PDB entry 1YEW | X-ray diffraction, 2.80 A resolution | chains A and B of the 3 polymer chains in the assembly

== Chain A ==
Molecule: particulate methane monooxygenase, B subunit
From: Methylococcus capsulatus
UniProt: Q49104 (Q49104_METCA); numbering as in UniProt (aligned over 33-414)
Sequence (382 residues; each row starts with the number of its first residue):
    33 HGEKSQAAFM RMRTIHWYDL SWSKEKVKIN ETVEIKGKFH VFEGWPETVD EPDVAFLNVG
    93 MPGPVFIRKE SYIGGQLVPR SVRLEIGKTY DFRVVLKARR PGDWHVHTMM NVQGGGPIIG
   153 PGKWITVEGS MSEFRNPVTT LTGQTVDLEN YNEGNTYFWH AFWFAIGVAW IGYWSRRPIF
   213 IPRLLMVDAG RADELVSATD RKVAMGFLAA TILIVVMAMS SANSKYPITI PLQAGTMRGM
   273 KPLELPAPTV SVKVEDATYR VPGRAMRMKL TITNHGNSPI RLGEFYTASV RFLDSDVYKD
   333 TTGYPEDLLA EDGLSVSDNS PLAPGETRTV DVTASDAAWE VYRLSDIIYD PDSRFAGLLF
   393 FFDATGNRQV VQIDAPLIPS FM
Ion coordination: dinuclear copper ion: His33, His137, His139; Cu ion: His48, His72; Zn2+: Glu57 (shared with 1 residue of chain E)
From the paper describing this entry:
  - Cu ion coordination: His48, His72, Gln404
  - dinuclear copper ion coordination: His33, His137, His139
  - contacts within the chain: His33-Glu35 (hydrogen bond), Glu75-Gln404 (hydrogen bond), His139-Gly152 (backbone contact)
  - self-association interface (contacts with another copy of this molecule): Glu75

== Chain B ==
Molecule: particulate methane monooxygenase, A subunit
From: Methylococcus capsulatus
UniProt: Q607G3 (Q607G3_METCA); residue numbers follow UniProt; this construct covers 1-247
Sequence (247 residues; each row starts with the number of its first residue):
     1 MSAAQSAVRS HAEAVQVSRT IDWMALFVVF FVIVGSYHIH AMLTMGDWDF WSDWKDRRLW
    61 VTVTPIVLVT FPAAVQSYLW ERYRLPWGAT VCVLGLLLGE WINRYFNFWG WTYFPINFVF
   121 PASLVPGAII LDTVLMLSGS YLFTAIVGAM GWGLIFYPGN WPIIAPLHVP VEYNGMLMSI
   181 ADIQGYNYVR TGTPEYIRMV EKGTLRTFGK DVAPVSAFFS AFMSILIYFM WHFIGRWFSN
   241 ERFLQST
Unresolved in the structure: 1-6, 245-247
From the paper describing this entry:
  - Zn2+ coordination: Glu195

== Interface between chain A and chain B ==
Pairs across the interface - 156 pairs, chain A then chain B:
  Asn90(A) - Arg190(B)  hydrogen bond (side chain-backbone)
  Asn90(A) - Thr191(B)
  Val91(A) - Val189(B)
  Gly95(A) - Val189(B)
  Pro96(A) - Phe114(B)  hydrophobic
  Pro96(A) - Tyr188(B)  hydrophobic
  Ile99(A) - Asn187(B)
  Ile99(A) - Tyr188(B)  hydrophobic
  Arg100(A) - Tyr186(B)  hydrogen bond (side chain-backbone)
  Arg100(A) - Asn187(B)  hydrogen bond (backbone-side chain)
  Arg100(A) - Val189(B)
  Lys101(A) - Tyr173(B)  hydrogen bond (backbone-side chain)
  Lys101(A) - Tyr186(B)
  Lys101(A) - Asn187(B)
  Glu102(A) - Asn174(B)
  Glu102(A) - Tyr186(B)
  Ser103(A) - Tyr186(B)  hydrogen bond
  Tyr104(A) - Asn174(B)  hydrogen bond
  Leu109(A) - Tyr173(B)
  Leu109(A) - Asn174(B)
  Leu109(A) - Met176(B)  hydrophobic
  Leu109(A) - Tyr186(B)
  Pro111(A) - Met176(B)
  Pro111(A) - Tyr186(B)  hydrophobic
  Arg112(A) - Met176(B)
  Arg131(A) - Trp109(B)
  Arg131(A) - Tyr113(B)  hydrogen bond (side chain-backbone)
  Arg131(A) - Pro115(B)
  Arg131(A) - Tyr188(B)
  Arg132(A) - Tyr113(B)
  Asn143(A) - Gly192(B)
  Met163(A) - Trp109(B)  hydrophobic
  Asn168(A) - Asn187(B)  hydrogen bond
  Asn168(A) - Tyr188(B)
  Thr171(A) - Val171(B)
  Thr172(A) - Val169(B)
  Thr172(A) - Pro170(B)
  Thr172(A) - Val171(B)
  Thr172(A) - Ile180(B)
  Leu173(A) - Pro170(B)  hydrogen bond (backbone-backbone)
  Leu173(A) - Val171(B)
  Leu173(A) - Glu172(B)
  Leu173(A) - Leu177(B)  hydrophobic
  Leu180(A) - Asn117(B)  hydrogen bond (backbone-side chain)
  Leu180(A) - Ile180(B)  hydrophobic
  Leu180(A) - Ile183(B)  hydrophobic
  Leu180(A) - Asn187(B)
  Leu180(A) - Tyr188(B)
  Glu181(A) - Pro115(B)
  Glu181(A) - Asn117(B)
  Glu181(A) - Tyr188(B)  hydrogen bond
  Asn182(A) - Asn117(B)
  Tyr183(A) - Asn117(B)
  Tyr183(A) - Pro166(B)  hydrogen bond (side chain-backbone)
  Tyr183(A) - Val169(B)
  Tyr183(A) - Ile180(B)  hydrophobic
  Asn184(A) - Ile163(B)  hydrogen bond (side chain-backbone)
  Asn184(A) - Pro166(B)
  Asn184(A) - Leu167(B)
  Glu185(A) - Ile116(B)
  Glu185(A) - Asn117(B)
  Asn187(A) - Pro162(B)  hydrogen bond (side chain-backbone)
  Asn187(A) - Ile163(B)
  Asn187(A) - Pro166(B)
  Thr188(A) - Phe120(B)
  Thr188(A) - Ile163(B)
  Tyr189(A) - Trp101(B)  hydrophobic
  Tyr189(A) - Tyr105(B)
  Tyr189(A) - Ile116(B)
  Trp191(A) - Pro162(B)
  Trp191(A) - Ile163(B)  hydrophobic
  His192(A) - Trp101(B)
  His192(A) - Pro121(B)  hydrogen bond (side chain-backbone)
  His192(A) - Ala122(B)
  His192(A) - Ser123(B)
  His192(A) - Ile163(B)
  Trp195(A) - Ser123(B)
  Trp195(A) - Val125(B)
  Trp195(A) - Pro126(B)  hydrophobic
  Phe196(A) - Leu94(B)  hydrophobic
  Gly199(A) - Thr90(B)
  Gly199(A) - Leu94(B)
  Gly199(A) - Val125(B)
  Trp202(A) - Pro86(B)  hydrogen bond (side chain-backbone)
  Trp202(A) - Trp87(B)
  Trp202(A) - Thr90(B)
  Trp202(A) - Asp132(B)
  Ile203(A) - Trp87(B)  hydrophobic
  Ile203(A) - Thr90(B)
  Ile203(A) - Val91(B)  hydrophobic
  Ile203(A) - Leu94(B)  hydrophobic
  Trp206(A) - Pro86(B)
  Trp206(A) - Trp87(B)
  Trp206(A) - Met136(B)  hydrophobic
  Ser207(A) - Arg19(B)  hydrogen bond (backbone-side chain)
  Arg208(A) - Arg19(B)  hydrogen bond (backbone-side chain)
  Arg209(A) - Arg19(B)  hydrogen bond (backbone-side chain)
  Pro210(A) - Arg19(B)
  Pro210(A) - Asp22(B)
  Ile211(A) - Asp22(B)  hydrogen bond (backbone-side chain)
  Ile211(A) - Leu85(B)
  Ile211(A) - Trp87(B)  hydrophobic
  Phe212(A) - Asp22(B)  hydrogen bond (backbone-side chain)
  Phe212(A) - Ala25(B)  hydrophobic
  Phe212(A) - Leu26(B)
  Phe212(A) - Tyr83(B)  hydrophobic
  Phe212(A) - Leu85(B)  hydrophobic
  Ile213(A) - Ser18(B)
  Ile213(A) - Ile21(B)  hydrophobic
  Pro214(A) - Ser18(B)
  Arg215(A) - Tyr83(B)  hydrogen bond (side chain-backbone)
  Arg215(A) - Arg84(B)  hydrogen bond (side chain-backbone)
  Leu216(A) - Arg82(B)
  Leu216(A) - Tyr83(B)  hydrophobic
  Val219(A) - Glu81(B)
  Val219(A) - Arg82(B)
  Asp220(A) - Arg82(B)  salt bridge
  Ala224(A) - Arg84(B)
  Leu227(A) - Arg84(B)
  Val228(A) - Met136(B)  hydrophobic
  Arg233(A) - Met136(B)
  Arg233(A) - Leu137(B)
  Ala236(A) - Thr133(B)
  Ala236(A) - Met136(B)  hydrophobic
  Ala236(A) - Leu137(B)  hydrophobic
  Met237(A) - Leu137(B)  hydrophobic
  Leu240(A) - Thr133(B)
  Thr243(A) - Pro126(B)
  Thr243(A) - Ile129(B)
  Val247(A) - Ile155(B)  hydrophobic
  Val247(A) - Pro158(B)
  Val247(A) - Gly159(B)
  Ala250(A) - Pro162(B)  hydrophobic
  Met251(A) - Pro158(B)  hydrophobic
  Met251(A) - Trp161(B)
  Met251(A) - Arg242(B)
  Ala254(A) - Pro162(B)  hydrophobic
  Asn255(A) - Trp161(B)  hydrogen bond
  Tyr258(A) - Pro166(B)  hydrophobic
  Ile260(A) - Pro170(B)
  Thr261(A) - His168(B)
  Ile262(A) - His168(B)  hydrogen bond (backbone-backbone)
  Ile262(A) - Pro170(B)  hydrophobic
  Ile262(A) - Leu177(B)  hydrophobic
  Ile262(A) - Met178(B)
  Ile262(A) - Ser179(B)
  Pro263(A) - Arg57(B)
  Leu264(A) - Asp53(B)
  Leu264(A) - Asp56(B)
  Leu264(A) - His168(B)
  Leu264(A) - Ser179(B)
  Leu264(A) - Ala181(B)  hydrophobic
  Leu264(A) - Asp182(B)
  Gln265(A) - Leu177(B)
  Gln265(A) - Met178(B)
  Gln265(A) - Asp182(B)  hydrogen bond (backbone-side chain)
Also at the interface, not in a pair above, chain A (83 interface residues in all): Met93, Phe98, Val110, Met141, Phe166, Val170, Thr174, Gln176, Val178, Ile198, Val200, Phe239, Ile244
Also at the interface, not in a pair above, chain B (81 interface residues in all): Trp23, Trp54, Lys55, Leu79, Trp80, Leu97, Leu98, Ile130, Val134, Ser138, Gln184, Gly185

== In short ==
83 residues of chain A face 81 of chain B across their interface; the contacts include 26 hydrogen bonds and 1
salt bridge. Polar contacts include Asp220(A)-Arg82(B), Asn90(A)-Arg190(B) and Arg100(A)-Tyr186(B). From the
paper: Cu ion coordination by His48(A), His72(A) and Gln404(A); dinuclear copper ion coordination by His33(A),
His137(A) and His139(A).
Chain A is particulate methane monooxygenase, B subunit and chain B is particulate methane monooxygenase, A
subunit, both from Methylococcus capsulatus; the structure, Crystal structure of particulate methane
monooxygenase, was determined by X-ray diffraction.
